PDB entry 8YO5 | electron microscopy, 3.93 A resolution | chains A and B of the 4 polymer chains in the assembly

[Chain A (and B)]
Molecule: DNA topoisomerase medium subunit
Organism: Escherichia phage T4
Notes: EC 5.6.2.2; chain B of this document is another copy of the same molecule, construct and numbering; everything in this record applies to it too
UniProtKB: P07065 (TOP5_BPT4); numbering as in UniProt (aligned over 1-442)
Chain sequence (452 residues; each row starts with the number of its first residue):
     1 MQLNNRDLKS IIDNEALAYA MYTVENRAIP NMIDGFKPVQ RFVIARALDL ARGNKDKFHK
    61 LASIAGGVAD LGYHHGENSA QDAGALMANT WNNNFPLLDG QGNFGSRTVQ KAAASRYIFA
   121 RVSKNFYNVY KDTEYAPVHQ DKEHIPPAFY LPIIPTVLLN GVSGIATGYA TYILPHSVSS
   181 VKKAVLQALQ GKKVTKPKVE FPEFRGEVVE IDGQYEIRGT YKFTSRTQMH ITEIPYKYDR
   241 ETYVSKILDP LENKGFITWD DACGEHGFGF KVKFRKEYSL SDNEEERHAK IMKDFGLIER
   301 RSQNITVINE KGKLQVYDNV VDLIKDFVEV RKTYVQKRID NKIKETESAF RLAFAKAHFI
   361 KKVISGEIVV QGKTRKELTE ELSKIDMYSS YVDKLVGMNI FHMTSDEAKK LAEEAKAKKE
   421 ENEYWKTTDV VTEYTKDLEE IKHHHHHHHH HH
Disordered / not traced: 443-452
Sequence notes: expression tag (443-452)
Curated features (UniProtKB/Swiss-Prot):
  - active site: Tyr117 (O-(5'-phospho-DNA)-tyrosine intermediate)

[Chain A / chain B interface]
Contacting residue pairs - 34 pairs, chain A then chain B:
  Ser63(A) with Asp70(B)
  Asp70(A) with Ser63(B)
  Val370(A) with Met403(B), hydrophobic
  Lys373(A) with Thr404(B), hydrogen bond (backbone-side chain)
  Thr374(A) with Ser405(B); Asp406(B)
  Arg375(A) with Asp406(B), hydrogen bond (backbone-side chain)
  Lys376(A) with Asp406(B), hydrogen bond (backbone-side chain); Glu407(B), salt bridge
  Leu378(A) with Ile400(B), hydrophobic
  Val396(A) with Ile400(B), hydrogen bond (backbone-backbone); Phe401(B)
  Met398(A) with Met398(B); Asn399(B); Ile400(B), hydrogen bond (backbone-backbone)
  Asn399(A) with Gly397(B); Met398(B)
  Ile400(A) with Val370(B), hydrophobic; Leu378(B), hydrophobic; Val396(B), hydrogen bond (backbone-backbone); Met398(B), hydrogen bond (backbone-backbone); Met403(B), hydrophobic
  Phe401(A) with Lys376(B); Val396(B), hydrophobic
  Met403(A) with Val370(B), hydrophobic; Ile400(B), hydrophobic
  Thr404(A) with Lys373(B); Lys376(B); Leu378(B)
  Ser405(A) with Arg375(B)
  Asp406(A) with Thr374(B); Arg375(B), salt bridge; Lys376(B)
  Glu407(A) with Lys376(B), salt bridge
Also at the interface, not in a pair above, chain A (21 interface residues in all): Phe359, Gln371, Gly397
Also at the interface, not in a pair above, chain B (21 interface residues in all): Phe359, Ile364

[Overview]
The chain A/chain B interface involves 21 residues from each chain, with 7 hydrogen bonds and 3 salt bridges.
Polar pairs include Lys376(A)-Glu407(B), Asp406(A)-Arg375(B) and Lys373(A)-Thr404(B). Curated annotation
(UniProt) lists active-site residue Tyr117(A) on chain A.
Chain A and chain B are both DNA topoisomerase medium subunit (Escherichia phage T4); the structure, structure
of phage T6 topoisomerase II central domain, was determined by electron microscopy, deposited together with
8YLU, 8YO3, 8YO4, 8YO7, 8YOD and 8YON.
